8IDP - chains A and C; structure by X-ray diffraction, 1.80 A resolution.

# Chain A (and C)
Molecule: Reducing-end xylose-releasing exoxylanase Xyn30A
Organism: Talaromyces pinophilus
Notes: chain C of this document is another copy of the same molecule, construct and numbering; everything in this record applies to it too
UniProt: A0A0B8MZ29 (A0A0B8MZ29_TALPI); residues 1-462 here = UniProt positions 1-462
Sequence (462 residues; numbered 1 to 462; the number before each row is that of its first residue):
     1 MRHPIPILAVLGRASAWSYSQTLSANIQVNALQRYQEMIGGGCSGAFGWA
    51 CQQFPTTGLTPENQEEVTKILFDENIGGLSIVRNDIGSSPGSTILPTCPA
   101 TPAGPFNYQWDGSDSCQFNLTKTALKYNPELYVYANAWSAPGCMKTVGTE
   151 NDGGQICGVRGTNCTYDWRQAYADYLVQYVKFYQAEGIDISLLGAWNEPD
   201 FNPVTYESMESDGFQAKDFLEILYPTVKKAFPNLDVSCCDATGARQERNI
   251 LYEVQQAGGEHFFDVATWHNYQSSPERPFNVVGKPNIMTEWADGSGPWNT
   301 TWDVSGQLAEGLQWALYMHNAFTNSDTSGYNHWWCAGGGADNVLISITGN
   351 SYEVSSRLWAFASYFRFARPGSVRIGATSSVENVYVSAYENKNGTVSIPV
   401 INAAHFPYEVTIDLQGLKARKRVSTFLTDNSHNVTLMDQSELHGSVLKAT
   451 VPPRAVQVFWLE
Disordered / not traced: 1-16
Disulfide bonds: Cys43-Cys335, Cys51-Cys116, Cys98-Cys143, Cys157-Cys164, Cys238-Cys239
Glycans and other covalent adducts: N-acetylglucosamine (NAG) linked to Asn119, Asn299; glycan linked to Asn393, Asn433

# Chain A / chain C interface
Pairs across the interface (90; chain A residue first):
  Trp17(A) - Gln155(C)
  Trp17(A) - Glu210(C)  hydrogen bond
  Trp17(A) - Ser211(C)
  Trp17(A) - Asp212(C)
  Trp17(A) - Gln215(C)
  Tyr19(A) - Arg160(C)
  Tyr19(A) - Gly161(C)
  Tyr19(A) - Asp212(C)  hydrogen bond
  Tyr19(A) - Phe214(C)
  Tyr19(A) - Gln215(C)
  Gln21(A) - Arg160(C)  hydrogen bond
  Gln21(A) - Phe214(C)
  Leu23(A) - Phe214(C)  hydrophobic
  Gln155(A) - Trp17(C)
  Arg160(A) - Tyr19(C)
  Arg160(A) - Gln21(C)  hydrogen bond
  Gly161(A) - Tyr19(C)
  Asp200(A) - Ser305(C)
  Asp200(A) - Gly306(C)
  Phe201(A) - Ser305(C)
  Phe201(A) - Gln307(C)
  Asn202(A) - Ser305(C)  hydrogen bond (backbone-backbone)
  Glu210(A) - Trp17(C)  hydrogen bond
  Ser211(A) - Trp17(C)
  Asp212(A) - Trp17(C)
  Asp212(A) - Tyr19(C)  hydrogen bond
  Asp212(A) - His405(C)
  Asp212(A) - Phe406(C)
  Phe214(A) - Tyr19(C)
  Phe214(A) - Gln21(C)
  Phe214(A) - Leu23(C)  hydrophobic
  Phe214(A) - Phe406(C)  hydrophobic
  Gln215(A) - Trp17(C)
  Gln215(A) - Tyr19(C)
  Arg245(A) - Gln313(C)  hydrogen bond
  Arg245(A) - Leu316(C)
  Arg245(A) - Tyr317(C)
  Arg245(A) - Tyr385(C)
  Gln246(A) - Gln313(C)  hydrogen bond
  Arg248(A) - Glu276(C)  salt bridge
  Arg248(A) - Glu382(C)
  Asn249(A) - Glu382(C)
  Asn249(A) - Asn383(C)
  Asn249(A) - Tyr385(C)  hydrogen bond
  Tyr252(A) - Val381(C)
  Tyr252(A) - Glu382(C)
  Tyr252(A) - Asn383(C)
  Glu253(A) - Asn383(C)  hydrogen bond
  Glu253(A) - Ala404(C)
  Gln272(A) - Gly306(C)  hydrogen bond (side chain-backbone)
  Gln272(A) - Gln307(C)
  Gln272(A) - Leu308(C)  hydrogen bond (side chain-backbone)
  Gln272(A) - Tyr317(C)  hydrogen bond (backbone-side chain)
  Ser274(A) - Ser274(C)
  Ser274(A) - Glu276(C)
  Pro275(A) - Glu276(C)
  Glu276(A) - Arg248(C)  salt bridge
  Glu276(A) - Ser274(C)
  Glu276(A) - Pro275(C)
  Glu276(A) - Glu276(C)  hydrogen bond (side chain-backbone)
  Glu276(A) - Arg277(C)  hydrogen bond (backbone-side chain)
  Arg277(A) - Glu276(C)  hydrogen bond (side chain-backbone)
  Arg277(A) - Arg277(C)
  Ser295(A) - Ser295(C)
  Ser305(A) - Asp200(C)
  Ser305(A) - Phe201(C)
  Ser305(A) - Asn202(C)  hydrogen bond (backbone-backbone)
  Gly306(A) - Asp200(C)
  Gly306(A) - Gln272(C)  hydrogen bond (backbone-side chain)
  Gln307(A) - Phe201(C)
  Gln307(A) - Gln272(C)
  Leu308(A) - Gln272(C)  hydrogen bond (backbone-side chain)
  Gln313(A) - Arg245(C)  hydrogen bond
  Gln313(A) - Gln246(C)  hydrogen bond
  Leu316(A) - Arg245(C)
  Tyr317(A) - Arg245(C)
  Tyr317(A) - Gln272(C)  hydrogen bond (side chain-backbone)
  Val381(A) - Tyr252(C)
  Glu382(A) - Arg248(C)
  Glu382(A) - Asn249(C)
  Glu382(A) - Tyr252(C)
  Asn383(A) - Asn249(C)
  Asn383(A) - Tyr252(C)
  Asn383(A) - Glu253(C)  hydrogen bond
  Tyr385(A) - Arg245(C)
  Tyr385(A) - Asn249(C)  hydrogen bond
  Ala404(A) - Glu253(C)
  His405(A) - Asp212(C)
  Phe406(A) - Asp212(C)
  Phe406(A) - Phe214(C)  hydrophobic
Also at the interface, not in a pair above, chain A (45 interface residues in all): Tyr271, Asn280, Ser380, Ala403
Also at the interface, not in a pair above, chain C (46 interface residues in all): Tyr271, Ser273, Asn280, Ser380, Ala403

# Summary
Chain A and chain C form an interface of 45 and 46 residues respectively, with 25 hydrogen bonds and 2 salt
bridges. Polar contacts include Arg248(A)-Glu276(C), Trp17(A)-Glu210(C) and Tyr19(A)-Asp212(C). Covalently
linked N-acetylglucosamine: at Asn119(A) and Asn299(A).
Chain A and chain C are both Reducing-end xylose-releasing exoxylanase Xyn30A (Talaromyces pinophilus); the
structure, Crystal structure of reducing-end xylose-releasing exoxylanase in GH30 from Talaromyces
cellulolyticus, was determined by X-ray diffraction.
